PDB entry 4WVI | X-ray diffraction, 1.90 A resolution | chains A and D

== Chain A ==
Name: Maltose-binding periplasmic protein, Signal peptidase IB
Organism: Escherichia coli K-12
Notes: EC 3.4.21.89
UniProtKB: chimeric construct of P0AEY0, Q5HHB9: residues 13-372 from P0AEY0 (MALE_ECO57) positions 33-392 (UniProt number = residue number + 20); residues 377-526 from Q5HHB9 positions 26-175 (UniProt number = residue number - 351)
Amino-acid sequence (533 residues; numbered 1 to 533; the number before each row is that of its first residue):
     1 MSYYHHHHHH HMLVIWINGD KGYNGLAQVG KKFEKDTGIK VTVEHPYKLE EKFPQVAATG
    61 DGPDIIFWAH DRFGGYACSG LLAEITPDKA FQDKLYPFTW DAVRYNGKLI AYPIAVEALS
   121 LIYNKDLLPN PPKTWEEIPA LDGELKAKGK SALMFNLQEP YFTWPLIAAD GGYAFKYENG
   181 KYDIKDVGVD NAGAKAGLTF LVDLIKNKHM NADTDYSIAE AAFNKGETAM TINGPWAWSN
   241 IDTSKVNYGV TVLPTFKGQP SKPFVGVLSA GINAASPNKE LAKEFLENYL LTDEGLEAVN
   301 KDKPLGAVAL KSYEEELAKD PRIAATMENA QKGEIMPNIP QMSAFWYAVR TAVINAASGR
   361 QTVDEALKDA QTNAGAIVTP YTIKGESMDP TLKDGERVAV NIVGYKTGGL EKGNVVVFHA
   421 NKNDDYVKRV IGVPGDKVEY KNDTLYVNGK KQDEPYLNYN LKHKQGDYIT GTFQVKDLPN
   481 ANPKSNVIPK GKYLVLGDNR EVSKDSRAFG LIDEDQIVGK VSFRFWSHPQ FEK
Disordered / not traced: 1-9, 61, 408, 533
Construct notes: initiating methionine (1); expression tag (2-12, 527-533); engineered mutation Cys78 (Gln98 in P0AEY0), Gly143 (Lys163 in P0AEY0); linker (374-376)
Curated features (UniProtKB/Swiss-Prot):
  - active site: Ser387, Lys428
What the authors report for this chain:
  - catalytic residues: Ser387, Lys428
  - binding site for substrate peptide (pep2) (chain D): Tyr381, Thr382, Ile383, Lys384, Gly385, Ser387, Met388, Val417, Asp425, Val427, Lys428

== Chain D ==
Name: substrate peptide (pep2)
Amino-acid sequence (11 residues; row label = number of the first residue in the row):
   189 GGGGAVPTAK A

== How chain A and chain D interact ==
Contacting residue pairs (33; chain A residue first):
  Cys78(A) - Gly189(D)  covalent bond
  Cys78(A) - Gly190(D)  hydrogen bond (side chain-backbone)
  Cys78(A) - Gly191(D)  hydrogen bond (backbone-backbone)
  Gly80(A) - Gly191(D)
  Tyr105(A) - Gly189(D)  hydrogen bond (side chain-backbone)
  Asn106(A) - Gly189(D)  hydrogen bond (side chain-backbone)
  Pro380(A) - Val194(D)
  Pro380(A) - Pro195(D)
  Tyr381(A) - Val194(D)  hydrophobic
  Tyr381(A) - Pro195(D)  hydrophobic
  Tyr381(A) - Thr196(D)
  Tyr381(A) - Ala197(D)
  Thr382(A) - Val194(D)
  Thr382(A) - Pro195(D)  hydrogen bond (backbone-backbone)
  Thr382(A) - Thr196(D)
  Thr382(A) - Ala197(D)  hydrogen bond (backbone-backbone)
  Ile383(A) - Ala197(D)
  Ile383(A) - Ala199(D)  hydrophobic
  Lys384(A) - Ala197(D)  hydrogen bond (backbone-backbone)
  Lys384(A) - Lys198(D)
  Lys384(A) - Ala199(D)  hydrogen bond (backbone-backbone)
  Gly385(A) - Ala199(D)
  Ser387(A) - Ala199(D)
  Met388(A) - Ala199(D)
  Asp424(A) - Lys198(D)  salt bridge
  Asp425(A) - Thr196(D)
  Asp425(A) - Ala197(D)
  Asp425(A) - Lys198(D)  hydrogen bond (backbone-backbone)
  Tyr426(A) - Lys198(D)
  Val427(A) - Ala197(D)  hydrophobic
  Val427(A) - Lys198(D)  hydrogen bond (backbone-backbone)
  Val427(A) - Ala199(D)
  Lys428(A) - Ala199(D)  hydrogen bond (side chain-backbone)
Other interface residues (no listed pair), chain A (22 interface residues in all): Ala77, Ser79, Pro340, Glu386, Val417

== Overview ==
22 residues of chain A face 9 of chain D across their interface; the contacts include 1 covalent bond, 11
hydrogen bonds and 1 salt bridge. Polar pairs include Asp424(A)-Lys198(D), Cys78(A)-Gly190(D) and
Tyr105(A)-Gly189(D). From the paper: catalytic residues Ser387(A) and Lys428(A); a binding site for substrate
peptide (pep2) (chain D) at Tyr381(A), Thr382(A) and Ile383(A) among others.
Chain A is Maltose-binding periplasmic protein, Signal peptidase IB (Escherichia coli K-12) and chain D is
substrate peptide (pep2); the structure, Crystal structure of the Type-I signal peptidase from Staphylococcus
aureus (SpsB) in complex with a substrate ..., was determined by X-ray diffraction (same publication as 4WVG,
4WVH and 4WVJ).
